Entry 2GIR (X-ray diffraction, 1.90 A resolution); this record covers chain A.

# Chain A
Molecule: RNA-directed RNA polymerase
From: Hepatitis C virus (isolate BK)
Notes: EC 2.7.7.48; fragment: hcv ns5b
Reference sequence: P26663 (POLG_HCVBK); residues 2-562 here correspond to UniProt positions 2420-2980 (UniProt number = residue number + 2418)
Amino-acid sequence (568 residues; each row starts with the number of its first residue; numbers below 1 keep their minus sign (Met-5 is residue -5)):
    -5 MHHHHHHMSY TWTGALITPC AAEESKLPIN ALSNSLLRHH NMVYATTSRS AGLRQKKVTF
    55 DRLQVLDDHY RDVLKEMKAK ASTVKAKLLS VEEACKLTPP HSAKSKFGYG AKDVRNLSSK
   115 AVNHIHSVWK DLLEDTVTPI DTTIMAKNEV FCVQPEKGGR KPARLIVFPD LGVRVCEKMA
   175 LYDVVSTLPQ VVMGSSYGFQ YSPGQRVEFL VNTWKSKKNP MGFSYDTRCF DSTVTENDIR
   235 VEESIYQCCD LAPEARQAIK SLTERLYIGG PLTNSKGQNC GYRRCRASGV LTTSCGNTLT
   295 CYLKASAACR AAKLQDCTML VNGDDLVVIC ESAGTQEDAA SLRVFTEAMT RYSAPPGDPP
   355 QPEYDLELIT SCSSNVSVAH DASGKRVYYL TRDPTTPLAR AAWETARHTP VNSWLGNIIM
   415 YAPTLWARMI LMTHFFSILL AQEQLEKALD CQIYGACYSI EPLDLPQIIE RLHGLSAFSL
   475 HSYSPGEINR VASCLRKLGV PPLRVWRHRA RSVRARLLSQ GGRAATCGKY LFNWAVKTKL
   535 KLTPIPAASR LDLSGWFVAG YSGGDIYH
Not modelled in the structure: -5 to 0, 149-153
Construct notes: cloning artifact (-5); expression tag (-4 to 1)
Curated features (UniProtKB/Swiss-Prot):
  - binding site (Mg(2+)): Asp319
Ligand contacts: NN3 (3-{isopropyl[(trans-4-methylcyclohexyl)carbonyl]amino}-5-phenylthiophene-2-carboxylic acid): Leu419, Arg422, Met423, Leu474, His475, Ser476, Tyr477, Ile482, Val485, Ala486, Leu489, Leu497, Trp528
From the paper describing this entry:
  - binding site for NN3: Leu419, Met423, Ser476, Tyr477, Ile482, Val485, Ala486, Leu489, Leu497
  - conformationally variable residues (helix shift, side-chain flip): Leu419, Met423, Leu497 to Ser513
  - mutagenesis - L419M (10- to 20-fold), M423T (Kd 0.44 uM): decreased binding to NN3
  - mutagenesis - L419M, M423T: unchanged catalytic activity
  - mutagenesis - M414L, M423T: unchanged growth
  - mutagenesis - M414L/M423T/I482L, M414L/M423T, L419M, L419M/M423T, M423I, I482L: decreased growth
  - mutagenesis - I482L: decreased binding to NN3 (proposed by the authors, not directly observed)

# In short
Chain A binds compound NN3. Curated annotation (UniProt) lists Mg2+-binding residue Asp319. From the paper: a
binding site for NN3 at Leu419, Met423 and Ser476 among others; M414L/M423T/I482L, M414L/M423T and L419M,
among others, reduce growth; 8 substitutions were tested in all.
Chain A is RNA-directed RNA polymerase (Hepatitis C virus (isolate BK)); the structure, Hepatitis C virus
RNA-dependent RNA polymerase NS5B with NNI-1 inhibitor, was determined by X-ray diffraction, deposited
together with 2GIQ.
